Entry 8T49 (electron microscopy, 3.20 A resolution); this record covers chains A and H of the 18 polymer chains in the assembly.

Chain A:
Molecule: MD65 N332-GT5 SOSIP gp120
Organism: Human immunodeficiency virus 1
Chain sequence (481 residues; numbered 31 to 513 plus 11 insertion-coded residues; 13 numbers in that range are skipped by the numbering (no residue carries them; nothing is unmodelled there); the number before each row is that of its first residue; a row labelled like 185A-185J holds insertion residues (185A, then the next letters in order)):
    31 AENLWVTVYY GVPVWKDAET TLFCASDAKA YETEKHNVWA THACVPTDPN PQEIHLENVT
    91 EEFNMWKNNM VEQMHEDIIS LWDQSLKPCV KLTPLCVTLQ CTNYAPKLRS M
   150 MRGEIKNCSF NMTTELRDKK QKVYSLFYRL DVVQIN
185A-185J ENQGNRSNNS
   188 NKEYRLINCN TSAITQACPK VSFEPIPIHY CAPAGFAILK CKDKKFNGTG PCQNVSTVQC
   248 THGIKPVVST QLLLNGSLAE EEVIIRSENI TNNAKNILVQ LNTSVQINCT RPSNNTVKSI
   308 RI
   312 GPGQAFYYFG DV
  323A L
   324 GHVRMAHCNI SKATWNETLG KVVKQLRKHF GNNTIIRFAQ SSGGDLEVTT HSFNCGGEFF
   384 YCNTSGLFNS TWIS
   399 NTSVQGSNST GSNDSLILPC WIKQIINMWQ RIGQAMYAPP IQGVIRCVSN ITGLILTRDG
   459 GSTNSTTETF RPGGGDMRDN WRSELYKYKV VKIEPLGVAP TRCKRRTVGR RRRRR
Not modelled in the structure: 31-32, 58-65, 185A-185J, 399-411, 458-462, 505-513
Cystine bridges: Cys-54/Cys-74, Cys-119/Cys-205, Cys-126/Cys-196, Cys-131/Cys-157, Cys-218/Cys-247, Cys-228/Cys-239, Cys-296/Cys-331, Cys-378/Cys-445, Cys-385/Cys-418
Covalent attachments: N-acetylglucosamine (NAG) linked to Asn-88, Asn-156, Asn-160, Asn-197, Asn-234, Asn-241, Asn-262, Asn-276, Asn-289, Asn-295, Asn-301, Asn-339, Asn-355, Asn-386, Asn-392, Asn-448; glycan linked to Asn-332

Chain H:
Molecule: RM_N332_03 heavy chain Fv
Organism: Macaca mulatta
Chain sequence (131 residues; row label = number of the first residue in the row; a row labelled like 82A-82C holds insertion residues (82A, then the next letters in order)):
     1 QVQLQESGPG LVKPSETLSL TCIVSGDSIS SSEWW
   35A S
    36 WIRQPPGKGL EWIGNIG
   52A G
    53 SSGSTYYNAS LKSRVTISKD TSKNQFSLEL
82A-82C KSV
    83 TAADTAVYYC ARSSITIF
100A-100M GVVVLGEVEDKPL
   101 DVWGRGVLVT VSS
Not modelled in the structure: 1, 112-113
Cystine bridges: Cys-22/Cys-92
Covalent attachments: N-acetylglucosamine (NAG) linked to Asn-60

Interface between chain A and chain H:
Pairs across the interface (17):
  Arg-139(A) / Gly-100F(H)
  Ser-140(A) / Leu-100E(H)
  Ser-140(A) / Gly-100F(H)
  Ser-140(A) / Glu-100G(H)
  Met-141(A) / Leu-100E(H)  hydrogen bond (backbone-backbone)
  His-325(A) / Phe-100(H)
  His-325(A) / Glu-100I(H)  salt bridge
  Val-326(A) / Phe-100(H)
  Arg-327(A) / Phe-100(H)
  Arg-327(A) / Gly-100A(H)
  Arg-327(A) / Val-100B(H)
  Arg-327(A) / Glu-100G(H)  salt bridge
  Met-328(A) / Glu-100G(H)  hydrogen bond (backbone-side chain)
  His-330(A) / Val-100B(H)
  Ile-415(A) / Val-100B(H)  hydrophobic
  Ile-415(A) / Val-100D(H)  hydrophobic
  Pro-417(A) / Leu-100E(H)  hydrophobic

Overview:
10 residues of chain A face 8 of chain H across their interface; the contacts include 2 hydrogen bonds and 2
salt bridges. Polar pairs include His-325(A)/Glu-100I(H), Arg-327(A)/Glu-100G(H) and Met-328(A)/Glu-100G(H).
Covalently linked N-acetylglucosamine: at Asn-88(A), Asn-156(A), Asn-160(A), Asn-197(A), Asn-234(A) and
Asn-241(A) and 10 more.
Chain A is MD65 N332-GT5 SOSIP gp120 (Human immunodeficiency virus 1) and chain H is RM_N332_03 heavy chain Fv
(Macaca mulatta); the structure, MD65 N332-GT5 SOSIP in complex with RM_N332_03 Fab and RM20A3 Fab, was
determined by electron microscopy (same publication as 8T4B, 8T4D, 8T4K and 8T4L).
